8JKV - chains A and B; structure by electron microscopy, 2.87 A resolution.

Chain A (and B):
Name: Heparan-alpha-glucosaminide N-acetyltransferase
Source organism: Homo sapiens
Notes: EC 2.3.1.78; chain B of this document is another copy of the same molecule, construct and numbering; everything in this record applies to it too
Reference sequence: Q68CP4 (HGNAT_HUMAN); residues 1-663 here = UniProt positions 1-663
Sequence (706 residues; row label = number of the first residue in the row):
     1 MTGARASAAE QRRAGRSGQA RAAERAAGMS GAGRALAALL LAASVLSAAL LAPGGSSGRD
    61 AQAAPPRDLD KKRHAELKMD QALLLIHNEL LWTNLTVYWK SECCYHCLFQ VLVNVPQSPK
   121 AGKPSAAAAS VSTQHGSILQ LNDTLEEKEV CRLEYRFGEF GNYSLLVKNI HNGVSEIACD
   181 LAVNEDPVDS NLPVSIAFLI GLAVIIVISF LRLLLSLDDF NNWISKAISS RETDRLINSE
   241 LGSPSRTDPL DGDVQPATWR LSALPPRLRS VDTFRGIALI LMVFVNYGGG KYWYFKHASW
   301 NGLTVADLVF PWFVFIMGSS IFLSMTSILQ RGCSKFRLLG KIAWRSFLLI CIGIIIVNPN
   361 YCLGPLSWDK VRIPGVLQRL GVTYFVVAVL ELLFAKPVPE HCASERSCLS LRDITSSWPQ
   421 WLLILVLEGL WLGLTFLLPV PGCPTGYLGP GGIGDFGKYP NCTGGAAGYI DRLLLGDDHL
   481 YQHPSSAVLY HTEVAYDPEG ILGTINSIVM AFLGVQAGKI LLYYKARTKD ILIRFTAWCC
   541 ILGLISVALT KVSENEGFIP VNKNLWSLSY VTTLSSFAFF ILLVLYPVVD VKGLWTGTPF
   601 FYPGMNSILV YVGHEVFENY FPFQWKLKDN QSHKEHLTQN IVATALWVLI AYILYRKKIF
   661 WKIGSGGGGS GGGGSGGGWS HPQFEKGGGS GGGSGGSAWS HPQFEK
Disordered / not traced: 1-74, 171-175, 216-265, 401-407, 664-706
Cystine bridges: Cys104-Cys107, Cys151-Cys179, Cys443-Cys462
Glycans and other covalent adducts: N-acetylglucosamine (NAG) linked to Asn94, Asn142, Asn162
Differences from the reference sequence: expression tag (664-706)
Small-molecule neighbours:
  - tetradecane (C14), molecule 1: Leu192, Pro193, Ile196, Ala197, Lys634, Leu637, Thr638, Ile641, Val642
  - tetradecane (C14), molecule 2: Ile205, Ser209, Arg212, Leu594, Trp595, Thr596, Thr598, Pro599, Phe600
  - tetradecane (C14), molecule 3: Trp293, Tyr294, Leu303, Thr304, Val305, Leu308, Trp312, Phe577, Phe580, Ile581
  - tetradecane (C14), molecule 4: Gly302, Leu303, Cys539, Gly543, Ser546, Val547, Thr550, Val561, Thr573, Ser576, Phe577, Phe580
  - tetradecane (C14), molecule 5: Ser334, Lys335, Phe336, Leu339, Phe385, Val389, Leu392, Leu393
  - tetradecane (C14), molecule 6: Phe336, Arg337, Leu339, Gly340, Ala343, Phe385
  - tetradecane (C14), molecule 7: Gly340, Ala343, Trp344, Ser346, Phe347, Ile350, Val382, Phe385
  - tetradecane (C14), molecule 8: Phe385, Val386, Val389, Leu390, Leu393, Phe394, Leu423
  - tetradecane (C14), molecule 9: Arg412, Ile414, Thr415, Trp418, Trp421
  - tetradecane (C14), molecule 10: Trp421, Leu432, Leu513, Trp538, Leu542, Ile545, Leu549, Phe558, Leu568
  - tetradecane (C14), molecule 11: Leu434, Leu438, Tyr469, Ile470, Leu473, Ile501, Thr504, Ile505, Ile508
  - tetradecane (C14), molecule 12: Leu532, Phe580, Leu583, Val584, Pro587, Val591, Lys592
  - hexadecane (R16): Ile280, Leu281, Phe284, Pro599, Tyr602, Thr644, Ala645, Val648, Leu649, Tyr652
Swiss-Prot annotation at these positions:
  - region: Gln624 to Glu635 (Lysosomal targeting region)
  - active site: His297
  - modified residue (Phosphoserine): Ser243, Ser245
  - glycosylation (N-linked (GlcNAc...) asparagine): Asn94, Asn142, Asn162

Chain A / chain B interface:
Residue-residue contacts (25; chain A residue first):
  Ile355(A) - Phe621(B)
  Ile356(A) - Tyr620(B)  hydrophobic
  Tyr361(A) - Asn619(B)
  Tyr361(A) - Tyr620(B)  hydrophobic
  Tyr361(A) - Phe621(B)
  Cys362(A) - Cys362(B)  hydrophobic
  Pro365(A) - Trp625(B)
  Pro365(A) - Lys626(B)
  Leu366(A) - Phe621(B)  hydrophobic
  Leu366(A) - Trp625(B)
  Leu366(A) - Lys626(B)  hydrogen bond (backbone-backbone)
  Ser367(A) - Lys626(B)
  Val616(A) - Val616(B)  hydrophobic
  Asn619(A) - Tyr361(B)
  Tyr620(A) - Ile356(B)  hydrophobic
  Tyr620(A) - Tyr361(B)  hydrophobic
  Tyr620(A) - Val616(B)
  Phe621(A) - Ile355(B)
  Phe621(A) - Tyr361(B)
  Phe621(A) - Leu366(B)  hydrophobic
  Trp625(A) - Pro365(B)
  Trp625(A) - Leu366(B)
  Lys626(A) - Pro365(B)
  Lys626(A) - Leu366(B)  hydrogen bond (backbone-backbone)
  Lys626(A) - Ser367(B)
Also at the interface, not in a pair above, chain A (15 interface residues in all): Phe617, Gln624
Also at the interface, not in a pair above, chain B (15 interface residues in all): Phe617, Gln624

In short:
The chain A/chain B interface involves 15 residues from each chain; the contacts include 2 hydrogen bonds. Its
one hydrogen bond, Leu366(A)-Lys626(B), is backbone to backbone. Chain A binds 12 copies of tetradecane and
hexadecane. Covalently linked N-acetylglucosamine: at Asn94(A), Asn142(A) and Asn162(A).
Chain A and chain B are both Heparan-alpha-glucosaminide N-acetyltransferase (Homo sapiens); the structure,
membrane proteins, was determined by electron microscopy together with 8W4A, 8JL1 and 8JL3 from the same
study.
